Entry 8G1J (X-ray diffraction, 2.30 A resolution); this record covers chains C and J of the 6 polymer chains in the assembly.

Chain C:
Molecule: Cyclic GMP-AMP synthase
From: Mus musculus
Notes: EC 2.7.7.86; fragment: catalytic domain, residues 147-507
UniProt: Q8C6L5 (CGAS_MOUSE); residues 147-507 here = UniProt positions 147-507
Chain sequence (364 residues; each row starts with the number of its first residue):
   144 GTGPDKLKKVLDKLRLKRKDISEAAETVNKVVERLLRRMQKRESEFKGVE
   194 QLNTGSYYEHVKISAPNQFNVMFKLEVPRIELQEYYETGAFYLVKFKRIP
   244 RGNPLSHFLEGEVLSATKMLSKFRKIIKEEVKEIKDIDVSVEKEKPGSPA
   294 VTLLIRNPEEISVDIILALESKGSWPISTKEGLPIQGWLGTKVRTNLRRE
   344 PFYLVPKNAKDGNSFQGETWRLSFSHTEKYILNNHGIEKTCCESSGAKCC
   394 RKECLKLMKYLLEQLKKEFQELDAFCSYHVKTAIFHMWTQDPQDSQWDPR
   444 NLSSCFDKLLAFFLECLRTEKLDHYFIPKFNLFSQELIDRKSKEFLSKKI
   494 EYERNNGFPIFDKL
Not modelled in the structure: 144-147, 240-245, 353-357
Sequence notes: expression tag (144-146); engineered mutation Gln211 (Glu in Q8C6L5), Asn213 (Asp in Q8C6L5)
Swiss-Prot annotation at these positions:
  - region: Lys372 to Lys395 (DNA-binding)
  - motif: Leu154 to Leu159 (Nuclear export signal), Asp281 to Ser291 (Nuclear localization signal)
  - binding site (GTP): Thr197, Asp307, Arg364 to Glu371
  - binding site (ATP): Ser199, Glu371, Lys402, Ser420 to Lys424
  - binding site (2',3'-cGAMP): Gly290, Asp307, Lys350, Arg364 to Ser366
  - binding site (Mg(2+)): Asp307
  - binding site (Zn(2+)): His378, Cys384, Cys385, Cys392
  - site: Arg241 (Arginine-anchor), Asp307, Ile308 (Cleavage)
  - modified residue: Lys156 (N6-lactoyllysine), Glu176 (PolyADP-ribosyl glutamic acid), Ser199 (Phosphoserine), Tyr201 (Phosphotyrosine), Glu272 (5-glutamyl polyglutamate), Ser291 (Phosphoserine), Glu302 (5-glutamyl glutamate), Lys372 (N6-acetyllysine), Lys382 (N6-acetyllysine), Lys402 (N6-acetyllysine), Ser420 (Phosphoserine), Lys491 (N6-methyllysine)
  - lipidation (S-palmitoyl cysteine): Cys392, Cys393, Cys459
  - cross-link (Glycyl lysine isopeptide (Lys-Gly)): Lys217 (interchain with G-Cter in SUMO), Lys271 (interchain with G-Cter in ubiquitin), Lys335 (interchain with G-Cter in SUMO), Lys372 (interchain with G-Cter in SUMO), Lys382 (interchain with G-Cter in SUMO), Lys399 (interchain with G-Cter in ubiquitin), Lys402 (interchain with G-Cter in ubiquitin), Lys409 (interchain with G-Cter in ubiquitin), Lys410 (interchain with G-Cter in ubiquitin), Lys464 (interchain with G-Cter in SUMO)
Ion coordination: Mg2+: Gln211, Asn213 (together with ATP); Zn2+: His378, Cys384, Cys385, Cys392
Ligand contacts:
  - ATP (adenosine-5'-triphosphate): Gly198, Ser199, Glu202, Lys205, Gln211, Asn213, Arg364, Leu365, Ser368, Glu371, Lys402, Glu406, Ser420, Tyr421, Lys424, His467
  - GTP (guanosine-5'-triphosphate): Thr197, Gln211, Asn213, Met215, Pro289, Gly290, Ser291, Pro292, Ala293, Asp307, Ile309, Val348, Lys350, Arg364, Ser366, Ser368
What the authors report for this chain:
  - binding site for GTP: Ser366
  - mutagenesis - E211Q/D213N/K382E: decreased binding to dsDNA
  - specificity-determining residues: His467 (proposed by the authors, not directly observed)
  - mutagenesis - R364A (33-fold), H467A: decreased catalytic activity on ATP/GTP
  - mutagenesis - H467A (2-fold): increased catalytic activity on GTP/GTP
  - specificity-determining residues: Ile309, Arg364
  - mutagenesis - R364A (10-fold): decreased catalytic activity on GTP/GTP
  - mutagenesis - R364A (4-fold): increased catalytic activity on ATP/ATP
  - mutagenesis - E211Q/D213N: abolished catalytic activity

Chain J:
Molecule: Palindromic DNA18
Sequence (18 nucleotides; each row starts with the number of its first residue):
     1 ATCTGTACATGTACAGAT

How chain C and chain J interact:
Pairs across the interface (15; chain C residue first):
  Arg161(C) - DA7(J)  base contact
  Arg161(C) - DC8(J)  base contact
  Arg161(C) - DA9(J)  sugar contact
  Ile164(C) - DT10(J)  sugar contact
  Ser165(C) - DA9(J)  hydrogen bond to the phosphate
  Ser165(C) - DT10(J)  hydrogen bond to the phosphate
  Ala168(C) - DT10(J)  phosphate contact
  Ala168(C) - DG11(J)  phosphate contact
  Asn172(C) - DG11(J)  hydrogen bond to the phosphate
  Asn196(C) - DT12(J)  hydrogen bond to the phosphate
  Tyr200(C) - DT10(J)  hydrogen bond to the phosphate
  Tyr200(C) - DG11(J)  hydrogen bond to the phosphate
  Tyr201(C) - DG11(J)  phosphate contact
  Tyr201(C) - DT12(J)  phosphate contact
  Lys372(C) - DT12(J)  salt bridge to the phosphate
Interface residues without a listed pair, chain C (11 interface residues in all): Asp148, Lys151
Interface residues without a listed pair, chain J (7 interface residues in all): DT2

Overview:
The interface between chain C and chain J involves 11 residues on one side and 7 on the other, with 6 hydrogen
bonds and 1 salt bridge. Among the polar pairs are Ser165(C)-DA9(J), Ser165(C)-DT10(J) and Asn172(C)-DG11(J).
From the paper: a binding site for GTP at Ser366(C); R364A and H467A of chain C reduce catalytic activity on
ATP/GTP; 4 substitutions were tested in all.
Here chain C is Cyclic GMP-AMP synthase (Mus musculus) and chain J is Palindromic DNA18. Entry 8G1J (Structure
of Ternary Complex of cGAS with dsDNA and Bound ATP and ITP) was determined by X-ray diffraction (same
publication as 7UUX, 7UXW, 7UYQ, 7UYZ, 7UZR, 7V0W and 14 further entries).
